7A4N - chains A and C of the 3 polymer chains in the assembly; structure by electron microscopy, 2.75 A resolution.

== Chain A (and C) ==
Name: Spike glycoprotein, Fibritin
Source organism: Severe acute respiratory syndrome coronavirus 2
Notes: chain C of this document is another copy of the same molecule, construct and numbering; everything in this record applies to it too
UniProtKB: chimeric construct of P0DTC2, P10104: residues 1-1208 from P0DTC2 (SPIKE_SARS2) positions 1-1208 (same numbers); residues 1211-1237 from P10104 positions 458-484 (UniProt number = residue number - 753)
Amino-acid sequence (1297 residues; row label = number of the first residue in the row):
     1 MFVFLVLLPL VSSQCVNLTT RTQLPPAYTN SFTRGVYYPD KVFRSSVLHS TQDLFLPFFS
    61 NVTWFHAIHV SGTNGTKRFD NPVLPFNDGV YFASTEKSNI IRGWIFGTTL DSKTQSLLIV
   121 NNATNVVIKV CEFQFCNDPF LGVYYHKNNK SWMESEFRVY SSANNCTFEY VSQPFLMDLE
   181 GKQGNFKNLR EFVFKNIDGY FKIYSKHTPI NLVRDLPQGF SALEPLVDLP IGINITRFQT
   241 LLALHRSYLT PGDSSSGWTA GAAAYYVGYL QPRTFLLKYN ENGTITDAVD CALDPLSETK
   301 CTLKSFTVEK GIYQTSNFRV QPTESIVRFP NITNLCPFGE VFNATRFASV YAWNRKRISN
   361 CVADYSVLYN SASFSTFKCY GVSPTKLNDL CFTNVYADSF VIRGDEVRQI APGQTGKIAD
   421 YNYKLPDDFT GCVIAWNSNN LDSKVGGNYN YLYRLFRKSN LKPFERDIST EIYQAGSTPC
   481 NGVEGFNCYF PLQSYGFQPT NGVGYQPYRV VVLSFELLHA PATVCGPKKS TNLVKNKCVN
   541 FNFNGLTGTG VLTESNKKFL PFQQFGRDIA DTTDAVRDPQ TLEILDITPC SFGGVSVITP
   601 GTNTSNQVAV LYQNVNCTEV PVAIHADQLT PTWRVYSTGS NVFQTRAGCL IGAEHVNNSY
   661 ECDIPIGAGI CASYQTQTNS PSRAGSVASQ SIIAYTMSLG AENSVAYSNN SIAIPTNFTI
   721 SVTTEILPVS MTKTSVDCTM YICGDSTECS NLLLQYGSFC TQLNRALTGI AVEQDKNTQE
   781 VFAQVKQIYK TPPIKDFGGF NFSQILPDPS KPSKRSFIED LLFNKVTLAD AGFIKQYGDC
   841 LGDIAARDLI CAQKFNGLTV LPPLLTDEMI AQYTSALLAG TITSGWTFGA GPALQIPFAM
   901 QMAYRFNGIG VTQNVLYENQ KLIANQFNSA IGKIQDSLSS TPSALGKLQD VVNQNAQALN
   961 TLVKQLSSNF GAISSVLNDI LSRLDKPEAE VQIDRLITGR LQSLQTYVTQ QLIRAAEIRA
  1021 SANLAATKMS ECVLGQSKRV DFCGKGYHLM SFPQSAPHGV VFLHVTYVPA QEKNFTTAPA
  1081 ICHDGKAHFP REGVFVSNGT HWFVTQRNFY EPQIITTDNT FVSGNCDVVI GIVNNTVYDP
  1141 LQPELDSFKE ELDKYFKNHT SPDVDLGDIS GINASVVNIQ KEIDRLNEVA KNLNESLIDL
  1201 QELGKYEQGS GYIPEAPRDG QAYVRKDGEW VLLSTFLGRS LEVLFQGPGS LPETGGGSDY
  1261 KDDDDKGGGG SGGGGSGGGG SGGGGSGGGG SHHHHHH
Disordered / not traced: 1-26, 70-79, 96-100, 109-115, 131-167, 173-186, 210-215, 243-262, 621-640, 677-688, 828-854, 1148-1297
Differences from the reference sequence: engineered mutation Asn614 (Asp in P0DTC2), Ser682 (Arg in P0DTC2), Gly685 (Arg in P0DTC2), Pro892 (Ala in P0DTC2), Pro942 (Ala in P0DTC2), Pro987 (Val in P0DTC2); linker (1209-1210); conflict Leu1232 (Phe479 in P10104); expression tag (1238-1297)
Cystine bridges: Cys291-Cys301, Cys336-Cys361, Cys379-Cys432, Cys391-Cys525, Cys480-Cys488, Cys538-Cys590, Cys617-Cys649, Cys662-Cys671, Cys738-Cys760, Cys743-Cys749, Cys1032-Cys1043, Cys1082-Cys1126
Covalently attached groups: N-acetylglucosamine (NAG) linked to Asn709, Asn717, Asn801, Asn1074, Asn1098, Asn1134
Curated features (UniProtKB/Swiss-Prot):
  - region: Asn280 to Cys301 (Putative superantigen), Arg403 to Asp405 (Integrin-binding motif), Asn448 to Phe456 (Immunodominant HLA epitope recognized by the CD8+), Pro681, Arg683, Ala684 (Putative superantigen), Ser816 to Tyr837 (Fusion peptide 1), Lys835 to Phe855 (Fusion peptide 2), Asp1163 to Glu1202 (Heptad repeat 2)
  - site: Arg815, Ser816 (Cleavage)
  - glycosylation: Asn17 (N-linked (GlcNAc...) (complex) asparagine), Asn61 (N-linked (GlcNAc...) (hybrid) asparagine), Asn74 (N-linked (GlcNAc...) (complex) asparagine), Asn122 (N-linked (GlcNAc...) (hybrid) asparagine), Asn149 (N-linked (GlcNAc...) (complex) asparagine), Asn165 (N-linked (GlcNAc...) (complex) asparagine), Asn234 (N-linked (GlcNAc...) (high mannose) asparagine), Asn282 (N-linked (GlcNAc...) (complex) asparagine), Thr323 (O-linked (GalNAc) threonine), Ser325 (O-linked (HexNAc...) serine), Asn331 (N-linked (GlcNAc...) (complex) asparagine), Asn343 (N-linked (GlcNAc...) (complex) asparagine), Asn603 (N-linked (GlcNAc...) (hybrid) asparagine), Asn616 (N-linked (GlcNAc...) (complex) asparagine), Asn657 (N-linked (GlcNAc...) (complex) asparagine), Thr676 (O-linked (GlcNAc...) threonine), Thr678 (O-linked (GlcNAc...) threonine), Asn709 (N-linked (GlcNAc...) (high mannose) asparagine), Asn717 (N-linked (GlcNAc...) (hybrid) asparagine), Asn801 (N-linked (GlcNAc...) (hybrid) asparagine) and 6 more in UniProt
What the authors report for this chain:
  - mutagenesis - D614N, T941P, A942P (11-fold), A944P, K986P (3-fold): increased expression
  - mutagenesis - T941P, A944G, K986P (10-fold): increased binding to ACE2
  - mutagenesis - K986P: decreased stability
  - mutagenesis - T572I, D614N (Tm change 2 degC), A892P: increased stability
  - mutagenesis - A942P: unchanged stability
  - mutagenesis - T572I, D614N: decreased binding to ACE2
  - mutagenesis - T572I, D614N: abolished binding to CR3022
  - self-association interface (contacts with another copy of this molecule); pairs are residue here / residue on that copy: Asn614-Thr859 (hydrogen bond), Asn614-Val860 (backbone contact), Lys986-Asp427

== How chain A and chain C interact ==
Contacting residue pairs (161):
  Tyr38(A) - Leu560(C)
  Tyr38(A) - Phe562(C)  hydrophobic
  Lys41(A) - His519(C)
  Lys41(A) - Ala520(C)
  Lys41(A) - Phe562(C)
  Lys41(A) - Gln563(C)
  Lys41(A) - Gln564(C)
  Val42(A) - His519(C)
  Val42(A) - Phe565(C)
  Val42(A) - Arg567(C)
  Phe43(A) - Lys557(C)
  Phe43(A) - Lys558(C)
  Phe43(A) - Phe559(C)  hydrophobic
  Phe43(A) - Gln563(C)
  Phe43(A) - Phe565(C)  hydrogen bond (backbone-backbone)
  Phe43(A) - Gly566(C)
  Phe43(A) - Arg567(C)  hydrogen bond (backbone-backbone)
  Tyr200(A) - Tyr396(C)
  Tyr200(A) - Glu516(C)  hydrogen bond
  Glu224(A) - Phe562(C)
  Pro225(A) - Phe562(C)
  Pro230(A) - Arg357(C)
  Pro230(A) - Tyr396(C)
  Asn282(A) - Lys558(C)
  Asn370(A) - Tyr421(C)
  Asp737(A) - Asn317(C)  hydrogen bond
  Met740(A) - Phe592(C)  hydrophobic
  Asp745(A) - Thr549(C)
  Gln755(A) - Ser968(C)
  Gln755(A) - Asn969(C)
  Gln755(A) - Phe970(C)  hydrogen bond (backbone-backbone)
  Gln755(A) - Gly971(C)
  Tyr756(A) - Gln965(C)  hydrogen bond (backbone-side chain)
  Tyr756(A) - Phe970(C)
  Gly757(A) - Gln965(C)
  Gly757(A) - Ser968(C)
  Ser758(A) - Thr961(C)
  Ser758(A) - Gln965(C)  hydrogen bond
  Phe759(A) - Gln965(C)
  Phe759(A) - Gln1002(C)
  Phe759(A) - Ser1003(C)
  Gln762(A) - Thr961(C)
  Gln762(A) - Thr1006(C)
  Arg765(A) - Gln957(C)
  Thr768(A) - Gln314(C)  hydrogen bond
  Gln784(A) - Asp1041(C)
  Lys786(A) - Gly700(C)
  Gln787(A) - Ala701(C)
  Gln787(A) - Asn703(C)  hydrogen bond
  Ile788(A) - Leu699(C)  hydrophobic
  Ile788(A) - Ala701(C)  hydrogen bond (backbone-backbone)
  Ile788(A) - Glu702(C)
  Ile788(A) - Asn703(C)  hydrogen bond (backbone-backbone)
  Tyr789(A) - Asn703(C)
  Tyr789(A) - Val705(C)  hydrophobic
  Lys790(A) - Glu702(C)  salt bridge
  Lys790(A) - Asn703(C)  hydrogen bond (backbone-backbone)
  Pro792(A) - Tyr707(C)  hydrophobic
  Asp796(A) - Tyr707(C)  hydrogen bond (backbone-side chain)
  Asp796(A) - Asn709(C)  hydrogen bond
  Phe797(A) - Tyr707(C)
  Phe855(A) - Pro589(C)
  Phe855(A) - Phe592(C)
  Asn856(A) - Ala570(C)
  Leu858(A) - Phe592(C)
  Thr859(A) - Asn614(C)  hydrogen bond
  Val860(A) - Asn614(C)  hydrogen bond (backbone-side chain)
  Leu861(A) - Gln613(C)
  Pro863(A) - Ala668(C)  hydrogen bond (backbone-backbone)
  Leu864(A) - Pro665(C)  hydrophobic
  Leu864(A) - Ala668(C)
  Leu864(A) - Gly669(C)  hydrogen bond (backbone-backbone)
  Leu864(A) - Ile670(C)
  Leu864(A) - Cys671(C)  hydrophobic
  Leu864(A) - Met697(C)  hydrophobic
  Thr866(A) - Arg646(C)
  Thr866(A) - Ala668(C)
  Thr866(A) - Gly669(C)
  Met869(A) - Gly669(C)
  Met869(A) - Met697(C)  hydrophobic
  Met869(A) - Leu699(C)
  Gln872(A) - Leu699(C)
  Tyr873(A) - Leu699(C)  hydrogen bond (side chain-backbone)
  Thr883(A) - Val705(C)
  Thr883(A) - Tyr707(C)
  Trp886(A) - Tyr1047(C)
  Gly889(A) - Asp1041(C)
  Ala890(A) - Gly1046(C)
  Ala890(A) - Tyr1047(C)  hydrophobic
  Ala890(A) - Pro1069(C)
  Pro892(A) - Pro1069(C)
  Pro892(A) - Glu1072(C)
  Leu894(A) - Ala713(C)
  Leu894(A) - Pro715(C)  hydrophobic
  Leu894(A) - Glu1072(C)
  Gln895(A) - Val705(C)
  Gln895(A) - Ala706(C)
  Gln895(A) - Ser711(C)  hydrogen bond
  Gln895(A) - Ile712(C)
  Gln895(A) - Ala713(C)  hydrogen bond (backbone-backbone)
  Gln895(A) - Asn1074(C)  hydrogen bond
  Ile896(A) - Tyr707(C)
  Ile896(A) - Ser711(C)
  Ile896(A) - Ile712(C)  hydrophobic
  Pro897(A) - Tyr707(C)  hydrophobic
  Pro897(A) - Asn709(C)
  Pro897(A) - Ser711(C)
  Phe898(A) - Tyr707(C)  hydrogen bond (backbone-side chain)
  Met900(A) - Thr1077(C)
  Met900(A) - Val1094(C)  hydrophobic
  Tyr904(A) - Ile712(C)
  Tyr904(A) - Val1094(C)
  Tyr904(A) - Arg1107(C)
  Asn907(A) - Arg1107(C)
  Gln913(A) - Pro1090(C)  hydrogen bond (side chain-backbone)
  Asn914(A) - Ser1123(C)  hydrogen bond
  Tyr917(A) - Pro1079(C)
  Tyr917(A) - Phe1089(C)  hydrophobic
  Tyr917(A) - Val1128(C)
  Glu918(A) - Ser1123(C)  hydrogen bond
  Gln920(A) - Ile1130(C)
  Lys921(A) - Ile1130(C)
  Val963(A) - Ala570(C)
  Lys964(A) - Ile569(C)
  Ser967(A) - Ile569(C)  hydrogen bond (side chain-backbone)
  Ser967(A) - Ala570(C)  hydrogen bond (side chain-backbone)
  Ser967(A) - Asp571(C)  hydrogen bond (side chain-backbone)
  Ser975(A) - Asp571(C)
  Asn978(A) - Thr547(C)
  Leu981(A) - Lys386(C)  hydrogen bond (backbone-side chain)
  Ser982(A) - Lys386(C)
  Ser982(A) - Leu390(C)
  Arg983(A) - Gly381(C)  hydrogen bond (side chain-backbone)
  Arg983(A) - Val382(C)
  Arg983(A) - Ser383(C)  hydrogen bond (backbone-backbone)
  Arg983(A) - Lys386(C)
  Arg983(A) - Thr430(C)
  Arg983(A) - Leu517(C)
  Leu984(A) - Gly381(C)
  Leu984(A) - Val382(C)
  Leu984(A) - Ser383(C)
  Leu984(A) - Lys386(C)
  Asp985(A) - Ser383(C)  hydrogen bond
  Asp985(A) - Thr385(C)
  Glu988(A) - Ser383(C)
  Asp994(A) - Arg995(C)  salt bridge
  Gln1005(A) - Gln1002(C)  hydrogen bond
  Gln1005(A) - Thr1006(C)
  Leu1012(A) - Gln1010(C)
  Leu1012(A) - Ile1013(C)  hydrophobic
  Arg1019(A) - Glu1017(C)  salt bridge
  Thr1027(A) - Arg1039(C)
  Ser1030(A) - Val1040(C)
  Ser1030(A) - Asp1041(C)
  Glu1031(A) - Arg1039(C)  salt bridge
  Leu1034(A) - Asp1041(C)
  Gly1035(A) - Val1040(C)
  Arg1039(A) - Arg1039(C)
  Glu1111(A) - Ser1123(C)
  Glu1144(A) - Leu1141(C)
  Ser1147(A) - Ser1147(C)
Interface residues without a listed pair, chain A (105 interface residues in all): Asp40, Val47, Asp198, Arg408, Asp427, Ser735, Asn764, Gly857, Pro862, Leu865, Ile882, Thr887, Gly891, Ala893, Leu966, Ile973, Val976, Thr1009, Ile1013, Leu1141
Interface residues without a listed pair, chain C (110 interface residues in all): Asp389, Asn394, Arg408, Pro463, Phe464, Gly545, Gly548, Ala647, Gly667, Thr696, Ser704, Ser708, Asn710, Lys986, Gly999, Thr1009, Val1068, Ala1078, Phe1121, Gly1124, Val1129, Leu1145

== Summary ==
Chain A and chain C form an interface of 105 and 110 residues respectively; the contacts include 34 hydrogen
bonds and 4 salt bridges. Polar contacts include Lys790(A)-Glu702(C), Asp994(A)-Arg995(C) and
Arg1019(A)-Glu1017(C). From the paper: D614N, T941P and A942P of chain A, among others, increase expression; a
self-association interface involving Asn614(A) and Lys986(A); 8 substitutions were tested in all.
Chain A and chain C are both Spike glycoprotein, Fibritin (Severe acute respiratory syndrome coronavirus 2);
the structure, Cryo-EM structure of a prefusion stabilized SARS-CoV-2 Spike (D614N, R682S, R685G, A892P, A942P
and V987P)(S-closed trimer), was determined by electron microscopy, deposited together with 7AD1.
